Entry 3DYL (X-ray diffraction, 2.70 A resolution); this record covers chain A.

[Chain A]
Molecule: human phosphodiesterase 9
Organism: Homo sapiens
Notes: EC 3.1.4.35; fragment: Catalytic domain
UniProt: O76083 (PDE9A_HUMAN); residues 182-506 here correspond to UniProt positions 242-566 (UniProt number = residue number + 60)
Amino-acid sequence (329 residues; each row starts with the number of its first residue):
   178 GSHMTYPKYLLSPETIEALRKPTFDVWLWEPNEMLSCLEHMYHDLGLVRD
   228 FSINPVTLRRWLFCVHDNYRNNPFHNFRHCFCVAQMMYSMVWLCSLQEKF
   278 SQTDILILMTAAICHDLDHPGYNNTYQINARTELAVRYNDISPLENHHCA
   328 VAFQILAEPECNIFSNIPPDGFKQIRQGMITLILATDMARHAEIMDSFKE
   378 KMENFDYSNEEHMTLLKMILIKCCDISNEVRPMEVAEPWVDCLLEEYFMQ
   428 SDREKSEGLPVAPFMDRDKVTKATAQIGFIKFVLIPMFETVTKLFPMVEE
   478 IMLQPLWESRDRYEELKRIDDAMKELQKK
Not modelled in the structure: 506
Construct notes: expression tag (178-181)
Curated features (UniProtKB/Swiss-Prot):
  - active site: H252 (Proton donor)
  - binding site (3',5'-cyclic GMP): H252 to H256, D293, D402, Y424, A452, Q453
  - binding site (Zn(2+)): H256, H292, D293, D402
  - binding site (Mg(2+)): D293
  - modified residue: S319 (Phosphoserine)
Metal / ion sites: Mn2+: D293, D402 (together with cyclic guanosine monophosphate); Mg2+: D293 (together with cyclic guanosine monophosphate)
Small-molecule neighbours: cyclic guanosine monophosphate: F251, H252, H256, H292, D293, H296, E322, H325, T363, M365, D402, I403, E406, L420, Y424, A452, Q453, F456
What the authors report for this chain:
  - binding site for cyclic guanosine monophosphate: F251, H252, M365, I403, L420, Y424, Q453, F456
  - specificity-determining residues: Q453
  - Mn2+ coordination: H256, H292, D293, D402
  - Mg2+ coordination: D293
  - contacts within the chain: H252-E423 (hydrogen bond), H252-H296 (pi stacking), E406-Q453 (hydrogen bond), E406-Y490 (hydrogen bond)
  - catalytic residues: H252
  - catalytic residues: E423 (proposed by the authors, not directly observed)
  - mutagenesis - H252A: abolished catalytic activity
  - mutagenesis - H296A: decreased catalytic activity
  - specificity-determining residues: E406 (proposed by the authors, not directly observed)

[Overview]
Bound to chain A: cyclic guanosine monophosphate. D293 and D402 form the Mn2+ site. Curated annotation
(UniProt) lists active-site residue H252, 10 residues binding 3',5'-cyclic GMP, 4 Zn2+-binding residues and
Mg2+-binding residue D293. From the paper: catalytic residues H252 and E423; H252A abolishes catalytic
activity.
Chain A is human phosphodiesterase 9 (Homo sapiens); the structure, human phosphdiesterase 9 substrate complex
(ES complex), was determined by X-ray diffraction together with 3DY8, 3DYN, 3DYQ and 3DYS from the same study.
